Entry 3VNO (X-ray diffraction, 2.17 A resolution); this record covers chain A.

== Chain A ==
Molecule: Fatty acid alpha-hydroxylase
From: Sphingomonas paucimobilis
Notes: EC 1.11.2.4
Reference sequence: O24782 (O24782_PSEPA); numbering as in UniProt (aligned over 9-415)
Chain sequence (407 residues; each row starts with the number of its first residue):
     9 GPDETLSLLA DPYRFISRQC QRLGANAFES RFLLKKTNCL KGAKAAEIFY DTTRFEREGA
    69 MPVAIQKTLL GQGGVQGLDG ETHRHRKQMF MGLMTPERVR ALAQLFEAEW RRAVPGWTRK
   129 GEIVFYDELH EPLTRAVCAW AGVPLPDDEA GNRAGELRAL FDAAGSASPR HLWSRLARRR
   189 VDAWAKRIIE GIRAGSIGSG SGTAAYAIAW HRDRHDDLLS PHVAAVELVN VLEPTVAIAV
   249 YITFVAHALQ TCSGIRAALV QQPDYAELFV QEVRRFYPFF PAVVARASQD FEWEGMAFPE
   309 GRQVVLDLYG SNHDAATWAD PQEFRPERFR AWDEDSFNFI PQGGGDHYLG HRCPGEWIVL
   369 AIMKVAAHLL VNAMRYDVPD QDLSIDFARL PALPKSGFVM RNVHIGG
Sequence notes: engineered mutation E241 (Arg in O24782)
Bound ions: heme Fe near C361 (its only coordinating residue here)
Residues lining bound ligands: heme (HEM): Y58, R65, V83, Q84, H91, K95, F98, M102, N238, V239, P242, T243, A245, I246, Y249, F287, F288, V291, L316, P349, Q350, G351, G358, H359, R360, C361, P362, G363, I366, V367
What the authors report for this chain:
  - mutagenesis - R241E: unchanged catalytic activity

== Overview ==
Chain A binds heme. The paper reports that R241E leaves catalytic activity unchanged.
Chain A is Fatty acid alpha-hydroxylase (Sphingomonas paucimobilis); the structure, Cytochrome P450SP alpha
(CYP152B1) mutant R241E, was determined by X-ray diffraction (same publication as 3VTJ and 3VOO).
